4ADV - chains A and L of the 22 polymer chains in the assembly; structure by electron microscopy, 13.50 A resolution (very low resolution: no residue pairs are listed; an interface is given only as per-side residue counts).

[Chain A]
Molecule: 16S ribosomal RNA
Organism: Escherichia coli
Sequence (1542 nucleotides; numbered 1 to 1542; the number before each row is that of its first residue):
     1 AAAUUGAAGAGUUUGAUCAUGGCUCAGAUUGAACGCUGGCGGCAGGCCUA
    51 ACACAUGCAAGUCGAACGGUAACAGGAAGAAGCUUGCUUCUUUGCUGACG
   101 AGUGGCGGACGGGUGAGUAAUGUCUGGGAAACUGCCUGAUGGAGGGGGAU
   151 AACUACUGGAAACGGUAGCUAAUACCGCAUAACGUCGCAAGACCAAAGAG
   201 GGGGACCUUCGGGCCUCUUGCCAUCGGAUGUGCCCAGAUGGGAUUAGCUA
   251 GUAGGUGGGGUAACGGCUCACCUAGGCGACGAUCCCUAGCUGGUCUGAGA
   301 GGAUGACCAGCCACACUGGAACUGAGACACGGUCCAGACUCCUACGGGAG
   351 GCAGCAGUGGGGAAUAUUGCACAAUGGGCGCAAGCCUGAUGCAGCCAUGC
   401 CGCGUGUAUGAAGAAGGCCUUCGGGUUGUAAAGUACUUUCAGCGGGGAGG
   451 AAGGGAGUAAAGUUAAUACCUUUGCUCAUUGACGUUACCCGCAGAAGAAG
   501 CACCGGCUAACUCCGUGCCAGCAGCCGCGGUAAUACGGAGGGUGCAAGCG
   551 UUAAUCGGAAUUACUGGGCGUAAAGCGCACGCAGGCGGUUUGUUAAGUCA
   601 GAUGUGAAAUCCCCGGGCUCAACCUGGGAACUGCAUCUGAUACUGGCAAG
   651 CUUGAGUCUCGUAGAGGGGGGUAGAAUUCCAGGUGUAGCGGUGAAAUGCG
   701 UAGAGAUCUGGAGGAAUACCGGUGGCGAAGGCGGCCCCCUGGACGAAGAC
   751 UGACGCUCAGGUGCGAAAGCGUGGGGAGCAAACAGGAUUAGAUACCCUGG
   801 UAGUCCACGCCGUAAACGAUGUCGACUUGGAGGUUGUGCCCUUGAGGCGU
   851 GGCUUCCGGAGCUAACGCGUUAAGUCGACCGCCUGGGGAGUACGGCCGCA
   901 AGGUUAAAACUCAAAUGAAUUGACGGGGGCCCGCACAAGCGGUGGAGCAU
   951 GUGGUUUAAUUCGAUGCAACGCGAAGAACCUUACCUGGUCUUGACAUCCA
  1001 CGGAAGUUUUCAGAGAUGAGAAUGUGCCUUCGGGAACCGUGAGACAGGUG
  1051 CUGCAUGGCUGUCGUCAGCUCGUGUUGUGAAAUGUUGGGUUAAGUCCCGC
  1101 AACGAGCGCAACCCUUAUCCUUUGUUGCCAGCGGUCCGGCCGGGAACUCA
  1151 AAGGAGACUGCCAGUGAUAAACUGGAGGAAGGUGGGGAUGACGUCAAGUC
  1201 AUCAUGGCCCUUACGACCAGGGCUACACACGUGCUACAAUGGCGCAUACA
  1251 AAGAGAAGCGACCUCGCGAGAGCAAGCGGACCUCAUAAAGUGCGUCGUAG
  1301 UCCGGAUUGGAGUCUGCAACUCGACUCCAUGAAGUCGGAAUCGCUAGUAA
  1351 UCGUGGAUCAGAAUGCCACGGUGAAUACGUUCCCGGGCCUUGUACACACC
  1401 GCCCGUCACACCAUGGGAGUGGGUUGCAAAAGAAGUAGGUAGCUUAACCU
  1451 UCGGGAGGGCGCUUACCACUUUGUGAUUCAUGACUGGGGUGAAGUCGUAA
  1501 CAAGGUAACCGUAGGGGAACCUGCGGUUGGAUCACCUCCUUA
Disordered / not traced: 1-4, 1386-1505, 1535-1542

[Chain L]
Protein: 30S ribosomal protein S12
Organism: Escherichia coli
UniProtKB: P0A7S3 (RS12_ECOLI); numbering as in UniProt (aligned over 1-123)
Chain sequence (123 residues; numbered 1 to 123; the number before each row is that of its first residue):
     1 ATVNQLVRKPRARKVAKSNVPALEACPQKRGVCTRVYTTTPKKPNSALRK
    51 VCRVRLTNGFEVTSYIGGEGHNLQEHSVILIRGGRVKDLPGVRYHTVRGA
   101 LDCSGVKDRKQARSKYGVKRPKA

[How chain A and chain L interact]
At this resolution (14 A) residue pairs are not listed: 47 residues of chain A and 56 of chain L lie at the interface.

[Summary]
47 residues of chain A face 56 of chain L across their interface.
Here chain A is 16S ribosomal RNA and chain L is 30S ribosomal protein S12, both from Escherichia coli. Entry
4ADV (Structure of the E. coli methyltransferase KsgA bound to the E. coli 30S ribosomal subunit) was
determined by electron microscopy.
